Entry 1XNR (X-ray diffraction, 3.10 A resolution); this record covers chains A and O of the 23 polymer chains in the assembly.

Chain A:
Molecule: 16S Ribosomal RNA
Source organism: Thermus thermophilus
Sequence (1522 nucleotides; numbered 0 to 1544 plus 19 insertion-coded residues; 42 numbers in that range are skipped by the numbering (no residue carries them; nothing is unmodelled there); the number before each row is that of its first residue; a row labelled like 190A-190L holds insertion residues (190A, then the next letters in order); numbering starts at 0):
     0 UUUGUUGGAG AGUUUGAUCC UGGCUCAGGG UGAACGCUGG CGGCGUGCCU AAGACAUGCA
    60 AGUCGUGCGG G
    73 CCGCGGGGUU UU
    88 ACUCCG
    95 UGGUC
   101 AGCGGCGGAC GGGUGAGUAA CGCGUGGGU
  129A G
   130 ACCUACCCGG AAGAGGGGGA CAACCCGGGG AAACUCGGGC UAAUCCCCCA UGUGGACCCG
   190 C
190A-190L CCCUUGGGGUGU
   191 GUCCAAAGGG CUUU
   216 GCCCGCUUCC GGAUGGGCCC GCGUCCCAUC AGCUAGUUGG UGGGGUAAUG GCCCACCAAG
   276 GCGACGACGG GUAGCCGGUC UGAGAGGAUG GCCGGCCACA GGGGCACUGA GACACGGGCC
   336 CCACUCCUAC GGGAGGCAGC AGUUAGGAAU CUUCCGCAAU GGGCGCAAGC CUGACGGAGC
   396 GACGCCGCUU GGAGGAAGAA GCCCUUCGGG GUGUAAACUC CUGAA
   442 CCCGGGACGA AACCCCCGAC GA
   474 GGGGACUGAC GGUACCGGG
   494 GUAAUAGCGC CGGCCAACUC CGUGCCAGCA GCCGCGGUAA UACGGAGGGC GCGAGCGUUA
   554 CCCGGAUUCA CUGGGCGUAA AGGGCGUGUA GGCGGCCUGG GGCGUCCCAU GUGAAAGACC
   614 ACGGCUCAAC CGUGGGGGAG CGUGGGAUAC GCUCAGGCUA GACGGUGGGA GAGGGUGGUG
   674 GAAUUCCCGG AGUAGCGGUG AAAUGCGCAG AUACCGGGAG GAACGCCGAU GGCGAAGGCA
   734 GCCACCUGGU CCACCCGUGA CGCUGAGGCG CGAAAGCGUG GGGAGCAAAC CGGAUUAGAU
   794 ACCCGGGUAG UCCACGCCCU AAACGAUGCG CGCUAGGUCU CUGGGUCU
   848 CCUGGGGGCC GAAGCUAACG CGUUAAGCGC GCCGCCUGGG GAGUACGGCC GCAAGGCUGA
   908 AACUCAAAGG AAUUGACGGG GGCCCGCACA AGCGGUGGAG CAUGUGGUUU AAUUCGAAGC
   968 AACGCGAAGA ACCUUACCAG GCCUUGACAU GCUAG
 1002A G
  1003 GAACCCGGGU GAAAGCCUGG GGUGCCCCG
1031A-1031D CGAG
  1032 GGGAGCCCUA GCACAGGUGC UGCAUGGCCG UCGUCAGCUC GUGCCGUGAG GUGUUGGGUU
  1092 AAGUCCCGCA ACGAGCGCAA CCCCCGCCGU UAGUUGCCAG CGGUUCGGCC GGGCACUCUA
  1152 ACGGGACUGC CCGCGAAA
  1171 GCGGGAGGAA GGAGGGGACG ACGUCUGGUC AGCAUGGCCC UUACGGCCUG GGCGACACAC
  1231 GUGCUACAAU GCCCACUACA AAGCGAUGCC ACCCGGCAAC GGGGAGCUAA UCGCAAAAAG
  1291 GUGGGCCCAG UUCGGAUUGG GGUCUGCAAC CCGACCCCAU GAAGCCGGAA UCGCUAGUAA
  1351 UCGCGGAUCA GC
 1362A C
  1363 AUGCCGCGGU GAAUACGUUC CCGGGCCUUG UACACACCGC CCGUCACGCC AUGGGAGCGG
  1423 GCUCUACCCG AAGUCGCCGG G
  1446 AGCCUACGGG
  1459 CAGGCGCCGA GGGUAGGGCC CGUGACUGGG GCGAAGUCGU AACAAGGUAG CUGUACCGGA
  1519 AGGUGCGGCU GGAUCACCUC CUUUCU
Disordered / not traced: 0-4, 1002A, 1031A-1031D, 1362A, 1535-1538
Ion coordination: Mg2+ site 1: U14, U17; Mg2+ site 2 near G21 (its only coordinating residue here); Mg2+ site 3: G46, G394; Mg2+ site 4: C48, G115; Mg2+ site 5 near A53 (its only coordinating residue here); Mg2+ site 6: A59, C386, U387; Mg2+ site 7: G61, U62, G105; Mg2+ site 8: G70, U98; Mg2+ site 9: G107, G326; Mg2+ site 10: A109, G331; Mg2+ site 11: A116, G117, G289; Mg2+ site 12: C121, G124, U125, G126, G236; 60 more Mg2+ sites not listed
Ligand contacts: paromomycin (PAR): C1404, G1405, U1406, C1407, A1408, C1409, C1490, G1491, A1492, A1493, G1494, U1495, C1496

Chain O:
Molecule: 16S Ribosomal protein S15
Source organism: Thermus thermophilus
UniProt: P80378 (RS15_THETH); residues 1-89 here correspond to UniProt positions 0-88 (UniProt number = residue number - 1)
Chain sequence (89 residues; row label = number of the first residue in the row):
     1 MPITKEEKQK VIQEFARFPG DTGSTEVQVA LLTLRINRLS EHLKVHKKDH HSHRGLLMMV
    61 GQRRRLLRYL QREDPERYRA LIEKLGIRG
Disordered / not traced: 1

How chain A and chain O interact:
Pairs across the interface (71):
  G579(A) / Arg-54(O)  hydrogen bond to the sugar
  U580(A) / Arg-54(O)  salt bridge to the phosphate
  U580(A) / Leu-57(O)  sugar contact
  U580(A) / Met-58(O)  sugar contact
  G581(A) / Gly-61(O)  phosphate contact
  G581(A) / Arg-64(O)  hydrogen bond to the phosphate
  G581(A) / Arg-65(O)  salt bridge to the phosphate
  U582(A) / Arg-64(O)  salt bridge to the phosphate
  U582(A) / Arg-68(O)  salt bridge to the phosphate
  C656(A) / Gln-28(O)  hydrogen bond to the sugar
  G657(A) / Thr-22(O)  hydrogen bond to the base
  G657(A) / Gly-23(O)  sugar contact
  G657(A) / Gln-28(O)  sugar contact
  G657(A) / Leu-31(O)  phosphate contact
  G658(A) / Lys-8(O)  salt bridge to the phosphate
  G658(A) / Ile-12(O)  phosphate contact
  G658(A) / Thr-22(O)  sugar contact
  G658(A) / Leu-31(O)  phosphate contact
  U659(A) / Lys-8(O)  salt bridge to the phosphate
  U659(A) / Gln-9(O)  hydrogen bond to the phosphate
  G660(A) / Lys-5(O)  salt bridge to the phosphate
  G666(A) / His-51(O)  sugar contact
  G666(A) / Ser-52(O)  base contact
  G667(A) / His-42(O)  hydrogen bond to the base
  G667(A) / Asp-49(O)  hydrogen bond to the sugar
  G667(A) / His-50(O)  sugar contact
  G667(A) / His-51(O)  sugar contact
  G667(A) / Ser-52(O)  base contact
  G668(A) / His-46(O)  sugar contact
  G668(A) / Lys-48(O)  sugar contact
  G668(A) / Asp-49(O)  sugar contact
  U669(A) / His-46(O)  sugar contact
  U669(A) / Lys-48(O)  salt bridge to the phosphate
  A728(A) / Arg-54(O)  salt bridge to the phosphate
  A729(A) / His-51(O)  hydrogen bond to the base
  G730(A) / His-51(O)  hydrogen bond to the base
  C739(A) / Pro-2(O)  phosphate contact
  C739(A) / His-42(O)  hydrogen bond to the sugar
  U740(A) / Pro-2(O)  phosphate contact
  U740(A) / Leu-39(O)  phosphate contact
  U740(A) / His-42(O)  hydrogen bond to the sugar
  U740(A) / Ser-52(O)  hydrogen bond to the sugar
  G741(A) / Arg-35(O)  salt bridge to the phosphate
  G741(A) / Leu-39(O)  sugar contact
  G741(A) / His-51(O)  sugar contact
  G741(A) / Ser-52(O)  sugar contact
  G741(A) / Gly-55(O)  sugar contact
  G742(A) / Arg-35(O)  salt bridge to the phosphate
  G742(A) / Met-58(O)  sugar contact
  G750(A) / Phe-18(O)  phosphate contact
  G750(A) / Gly-20(O)  sugar contact
  G750(A) / Asp-21(O)  hydrogen bond to the sugar
  G750(A) / Thr-22(O)  hydrogen bond to the sugar
  G750(A) / Gly-23(O)  hydrogen bond to the base
  G750(A) / Ser-24(O)  sugar contact
  G750(A) / Gln-28(O)  base contact
  U751(A) / Phe-18(O)  phosphate contact
  U751(A) / Gly-23(O)  sugar contact
  U751(A) / Ser-24(O)  sugar contact
  U751(A) / Thr-25(O)  hydrogen bond to the sugar
  G752(A) / Tyr-69(O)  hydrogen bond to the phosphate
  A753(A) / Tyr-69(O)  hydrogen bond to the phosphate
  C754(A) / Arg-65(O)  sugar contact
  C754(A) / Leu-66(O)  sugar contact
  C754(A) / Tyr-69(O)  sugar contact
  C754(A) / Arg-72(O)  salt bridge to the phosphate
  G755(A) / Arg-65(O)  salt bridge to the phosphate
  C764(A) / His-50(O)  phosphate contact
  G765(A) / His-50(O)  phosphate contact
  A807(A) / Lys-48(O)  salt bridge to the phosphate
  C808(A) / Lys-48(O)  salt bridge to the phosphate
Interface residues without a listed pair, chain A (31 interface residues in all): G763
Interface residues without a listed pair, chain O (39 interface residues in all): His-53, Met-59, Gln-62, Glu-73, Arg-77

In short:
31 residues of chain A face 39 of chain O across their interface, with 18 hydrogen bonds and 15 salt bridges.
Among the polar pairs are G657(A)/Thr-22(O), G667(A)/His-42(O) and A729(A)/His-51(O). Bound to chain A:
paromomycin. U14(A) and U17(A) coordinate Mg2+ site 1.
Chain A is 16S Ribosomal RNA and chain O is 16S Ribosomal protein S15, both from Thermus thermophilus; the
structure, Crystal Structure of an Inosine-Cytosine Wobble Base Pair in the Context of the Decoding Center,
was determined by X-ray diffraction (same publication as 1XNQ).
